6YUP - chains A and E of the 4 polymer chains in the assembly; structure by electron microscopy, 2.90 A resolution.

[Chain A]
Molecule: Neutral and basic amino acid transport protein rBAT
Source organism: Homo sapiens
UniProtKB: Q07837 (SLC31_HUMAN); residues 1-685 here = UniProt positions 1-685
Amino-acid sequence (685 residues; row label = number of the first residue in the row):
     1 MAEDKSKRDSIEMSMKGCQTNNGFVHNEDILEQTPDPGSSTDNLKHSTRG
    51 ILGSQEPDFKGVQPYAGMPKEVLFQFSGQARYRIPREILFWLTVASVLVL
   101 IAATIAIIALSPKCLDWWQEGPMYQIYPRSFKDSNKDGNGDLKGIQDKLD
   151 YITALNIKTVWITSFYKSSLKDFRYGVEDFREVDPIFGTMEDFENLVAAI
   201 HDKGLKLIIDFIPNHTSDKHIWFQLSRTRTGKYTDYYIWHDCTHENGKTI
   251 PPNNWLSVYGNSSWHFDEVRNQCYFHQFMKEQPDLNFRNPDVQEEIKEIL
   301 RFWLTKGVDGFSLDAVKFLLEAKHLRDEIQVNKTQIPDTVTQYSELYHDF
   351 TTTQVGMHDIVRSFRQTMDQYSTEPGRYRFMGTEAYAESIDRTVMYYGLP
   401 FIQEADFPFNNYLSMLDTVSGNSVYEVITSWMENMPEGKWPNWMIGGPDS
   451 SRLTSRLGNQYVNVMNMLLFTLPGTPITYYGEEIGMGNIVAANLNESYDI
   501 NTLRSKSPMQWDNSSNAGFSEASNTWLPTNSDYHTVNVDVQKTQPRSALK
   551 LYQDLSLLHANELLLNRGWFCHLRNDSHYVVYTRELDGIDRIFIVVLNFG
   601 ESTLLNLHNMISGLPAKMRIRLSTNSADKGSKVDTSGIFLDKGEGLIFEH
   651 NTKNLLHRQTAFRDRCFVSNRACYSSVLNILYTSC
Unresolved in the structure: 1-91
Disulfides: Cys242-Cys273, Cys571-Cys666, Cys673-Cys685
Glycans and other covalent adducts: N-acetylglucosamine (NAG) linked to Asn261, Asn332, Asn575
Metal / ion sites: Ca2+: Asn214, Asp284, Phe318, Leu319, Glu321
Curated features (UniProtKB/Swiss-Prot):
  - binding site (Ca(2+)): Asn214, Asp284, Phe318, Leu319, Glu321
  - modified residue: Ser10 (Phosphoserine)
  - glycosylation (N-linked (GlcNAc...) asparagine): Asn214, Asn261, Asn332, Asn495, Asn513, Asn575
  - natural variant: Leu89 (L89P: In CSNU), Pro122 (P122S: In CSNU), Met123 (M123R: In CSNU), Tyr124 (Y124C: In CSNU), Pro128 (P128Q: In CSNU), Ser130 (S130P: In CSNU), Asp137 (D137G: In CSNU), Gly140 (G140R: In CSNU), Leu149 (L149Q: In CSNU), Tyr151 (Y151C: In CSNU), Asp179 (D179Y: In CSNU), Arg181 (R181Q: In CSNU), 36 further natural variant entries in UniProt
From the paper describing this entry:
  - post-translational modification sites: Asn575
  - disease-associated variants - M467K, M467T: decreased localization (citing earlier work)
  - Ca2+ coordination: Asn214, Asp284, Phe318, Leu319, Glu321
  - disease-associated variants - T216M: decreased stability (proposed by the authors, not directly observed)
  - self-association interface (contacts with another copy of this molecule); pairs are residue here / residue on that copy: Arg326-Asp349, Val355-Val355 (hydrophobic contact), Asp359-Arg362

[Chain E]
Molecule: b(0, +)-type amino acid transporter 1
Source organism: Homo sapiens
UniProtKB: P82251 (BAT1_HUMAN); residue numbers follow UniProt; this construct covers 1-487
Amino-acid sequence (487 residues; numbered 1 to 487; the number before each row is that of its first residue):
     1 MGDTGLRKRREDEKSIQSQEPKTTSLQKELGLISGISIIVGTIIGSGIFV
    51 SPKSVLSNTEAVGPCLIIWAACGVLATLGALCFAELGTMITKSGGEYPYL
   101 MEAYGPIPAYLFSWASLIVIKPTSFAIICLSFSEYVCAPFYVGCKPPQIV
   151 VKCLAAAAILFISTVNSLSVRLGSYVQNIFTAAKLVIVAIIIISGLVLLA
   201 QGNTKNFDNSFEGAQLSVGAISLAFYNGLWAYDGWNQLNYITEELRNPYR
   251 NLPLAIIIGIPLVTACYILMNVSYFTVMTATELLQSQAVAVTFGDRVLYP
   301 ASWIVPLFVAFSTIGAANGTCFTAGRLIYVAGREGHMLKVLSYISVRRLT
   351 PAPAIIFYGIIATIYIIPGDINSLVNYFSFAAWLFYGLTILGLIVMRFTR
   401 KELERPIKVPVVIPVLMTLISVFLVLAPIISKPTWEYLYCVLFILSGLLF
   451 YFLFVHYKFGWAQKISKPITMHLQMLMEVVPPEEDPE
Unresolved in the structure: 1-30, 92-98, 103-105, 169-177, 201-218, 318-350, 396-412, 430-436, 453-487
Curated features (UniProtKB/Swiss-Prot):
  - binding site (L-arginine): Ile43 to Gly47, Asp233
  - modified residue: Ser18 (Phosphoserine)
  - natural variant: Arg10 (deletion: In CSNU), Val40 (V40M: In CSNU; uncertain significance), Ile44 (I44T: In CSNU), Ser51 (S51F: In CSNU; uncertain significance), Pro52 (P52L: In CSNU), Val62 (V62M: In CSNU), Gly63 (G63R: In CSNU), Trp69 (W69L: In CSNU), Ala70 (A70V: In CSNU loss of amino acid transport activity), Tyr99 (Y99H: In CSNU; uncertain significance), Gly105 (G105E: In CSNU; G105R: In CSNU), Trp114 (W114R: In CSNU; uncertain significance), 35 further natural variant entries in UniProt
  - mutagenesis: Trp230 (W230A: Abolishes amino acid transport activity), Asp233 (D233A: Complete loss of amino acid transport activity), Trp235 (W235A: Complete loss of amino acid transport activity), Gln237 (Q237A: Reduces amino acid transport activity), Cys321 (C321S: Does not affect amino acid transport activity), Ser379 (S379A: Markedly reduces amino acid transport activity), Trp383 (W383A: Complete loss of amino acid transport activity), Tyr386 (Y386A: Loss of amino acid transport activity), Pro482 (P482A/G/S/V: No effect on amino acid transport activity; P482F/I/M/W: Decreased amino acid transport activity)
From the paper describing this entry:
  - specificity-determining residues: Asp233 (by similarity / conservation)

[How chain A and chain E interact]
Pairs across the interface (26):
  Val97(A) - Ala157(E)
  Val97(A) - Leu160(E)  hydrophobic
  Leu100(A) - Cys153(E)
  Leu100(A) - Ala156(E)  hydrophobic
  Leu100(A) - Ala157(E)  hydrophobic
  Ile101(A) - Leu154(E)  hydrophobic
  Ile101(A) - Ala157(E)  hydrophobic
  Thr104(A) - Val150(E)
  Thr104(A) - Cys153(E)
  Thr104(A) - Leu154(E)
  Ile107(A) - Tyr141(E)
  Ile107(A) - Val150(E)  hydrophobic
  Ile108(A) - Cys137(E)  hydrophobic
  Ile108(A) - Phe140(E)  hydrophobic
  Ile108(A) - Tyr141(E)
  Ser111(A) - Tyr141(E)
  Cys114(A) - Cys144(E)  hydrophobic
  His201(A) - Thr281(E)
  Asp202(A) - Thr281(E)
  Thr373(A) - Tyr299(E)
  Glu374(A) - Arg296(E)  salt bridge
  Pro375(A) - Val142(E)  hydrophobic
  Pro375(A) - Gly143(E)
  Pro375(A) - Asp295(E)
  Leu678(A) - Ile149(E)  hydrophobic
  Ile680(A) - Pro147(E)  hydrophobic
Also at the interface, not in a pair above, chain A (16 interface residues in all): Thr93
Also at the interface, not in a pair above, chain E (19 interface residues in all): Phe161
From the paper, about this interface:
  - pairs named by the authors: Cys114(A)-Cys144(E)

[Summary]
16 residues of chain A and 19 residues of chain E are in contact; the contacts include 1 salt bridge. The
salt-bridged pair is Glu374(A)-Arg296(E). The paper describes a contact between Cys114(A) and Cys144(E). From
the paper: M467K and M467T of chain A reduce localization; Ca2+ coordination by Asn214(A), Asp284(A) and
Phe318(A) among others.
Chain A is Neutral and basic amino acid transport protein rBAT and chain E is b(0, +)-type amino acid
transporter 1, both from Homo sapiens; the structure, Heterotetrameric structure of the rBAT-b(0,+)AT1
complex, was determined by electron microscopy (same publication as 6YUZ and 6YV1).
